PDB entry 6OBZ | X-ray diffraction, 1.73 A resolution | chains A and B

Chain A:
Protein: Heavy chain of FluA-20 Fab
Source organism: Homo sapiens
Notes: antibody fragment or engineered binder
Amino-acid sequence (235 residues; each row starts with the number of its first residue; a row labelled like 35A-35B holds insertion residues (35A, then the next letters in order)):
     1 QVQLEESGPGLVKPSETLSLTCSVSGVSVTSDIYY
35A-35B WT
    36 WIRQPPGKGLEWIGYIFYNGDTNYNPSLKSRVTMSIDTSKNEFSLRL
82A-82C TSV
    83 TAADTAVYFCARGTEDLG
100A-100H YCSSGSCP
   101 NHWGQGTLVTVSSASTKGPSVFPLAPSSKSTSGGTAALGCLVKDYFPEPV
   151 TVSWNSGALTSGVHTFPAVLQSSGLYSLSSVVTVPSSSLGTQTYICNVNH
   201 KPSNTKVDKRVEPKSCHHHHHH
Unresolved in the structure: 128-133, 215-222
Disulfide bonds: Cys-22/Cys-92, Cys-100B/Cys-100G, Cys-140/Cys-196

Chain B:
Protein: Light chain of FluA-20 Fab, Immunoglobulin light chain
Source organism: Homo sapiens
Notes: antibody fragment or engineered binder
Amino-acid sequence (214 residues; row label = number of the first residue in the row):
     1 DIVMTQSPSSLSASIGDRVTITCRPSQNIRSFLNWFQHKPGKAPKLLIYA
    51 ASNLQSGVPSRFSGSGSGTEFTLTIRSLQPEDFATYYCQQSYNTPPTFGQ
   101 GTKVEIKRTVAAPSVFIFPPSDEQLKSGTASVVCLLNNFYPREAKVQWKV
   151 DNALQSGNSQESVTEQDSKDSTYSLSSTLTLSKADYEKHKVYACEVTHQG
   201 LSSPVTKSFNRGEC
Unresolved in the structure: 214
Disulfide bonds: Cys-23/Cys-88, Cys-134/Cys-194
From the paper describing this entry:
  - mutagenesis - N53A: decreased binding to H5 A/Indonesia/5/2005 HA

How chain A and chain B interact:
Pairs across the interface - 64 pairs, chain A then chain B:
  Gln-39(A) / Tyr-87(B)  hydrogen bond
  Gly-44(A) / Gln-100(B)
  Leu-45(A) / Tyr-87(B)  hydrophobic
  Leu-45(A) / Phe-98(B)  hydrophobic
  Trp-47(A) / Pro-95(B)  hydrophobic
  Trp-47(A) / Pro-96(B)
  Asn-58(A) / Thr-94(B)
  Asn-60(A) / Pro-95(B)
  Pro-61(A) / Pro-95(B)
  Phe-91(A) / Pro-44(B)
  Leu-99(A) / Phe-32(B)
  Gly-100(A) / Phe-32(B)
  Tyr-100A(A) / Phe-32(B)
  Tyr-100A(A) / Ala-50(B)  hydrophobic
  Tyr-100A(A) / Asn-53(B)
  Cys-100B(A) / Phe-32(B)
  Cys-100B(A) / Ser-91(B)
  Ser-100C(A) / Phe-32(B)
  Ser-100C(A) / Ser-91(B)  hydrogen bond (side chain-backbone)
  Ser-100C(A) / Tyr-92(B)
  Ser-100F(A) / Gln-89(B)  hydrogen bond (backbone-side chain)
  Ser-100F(A) / Ser-91(B)
  Ser-100F(A) / Thr-94(B)
  Ser-100F(A) / Pro-96(B)
  Cys-100G(A) / Asn-34(B)  hydrogen bond
  Cys-100G(A) / Ser-91(B)
  Pro-100H(A) / Phe-36(B)
  Asn-101(A) / Leu-46(B)
  Asn-101(A) / Gln-55(B)
  Trp-103(A) / Phe-36(B)
  Trp-103(A) / Ala-43(B)
  Trp-103(A) / Pro-44(B)  hydrophobic
  Trp-103(A) / Phe-98(B)  hydrophobic
  Gly-104(A) / Ala-43(B)
  Gln-105(A) / Ala-43(B)
  Phe-122(A) / Ser-121(B)
  Phe-122(A) / Gln-124(B)
  Pro-123(A) / Ser-121(B)
  Pro-123(A) / Glu-123(B)
  Leu-124(A) / Phe-118(B)  hydrophobic
  Leu-124(A) / Val-133(B)  hydrophobic
  Ala-125(A) / Phe-118(B)
  Ala-137(A) / Phe-116(B)  hydrophobic
  Ala-137(A) / Phe-118(B)
  Leu-141(A) / Ser-131(B)
  Lys-143(A) / Gln-124(B)
  Lys-143(A) / Ser-131(B)
  His-164(A) / Asn-137(B)  hydrogen bond
  His-164(A) / Asn-138(B)  hydrogen bond
  His-164(A) / Ser-174(B)  hydrogen bond
  Phe-166(A) / Leu-135(B)  hydrophobic
  Phe-166(A) / Ser-162(B)
  Phe-166(A) / Thr-164(B)
  Phe-166(A) / Ser-174(B)
  Phe-166(A) / Leu-175(B)
  Phe-166(A) / Ser-176(B)
  Pro-167(A) / Ser-162(B)  hydrogen bond (backbone-side chain)
  Pro-167(A) / Val-163(B)
  Val-169(A) / Glu-161(B)
  Val-169(A) / Ser-162(B)
  Leu-170(A) / Gln-160(B)  hydrogen bond (backbone-side chain)
  Gln-171(A) / Gln-160(B)
  Thr-183(A) / Asn-137(B)
  Lys-209(A) / Glu-123(B)
Other interface residues (no listed pair), chain A (42 interface residues in all): Ile-37, His-102, Thr-135, Ala-136, Leu-138, Ser-179, Val-181
Other interface residues (no listed pair), chain B (42 interface residues in all): His-38, Gly-41, Lys-42, Tyr-49, Thr-129, Thr-180

In short:
The chain A/chain B interface involves 42 residues from each chain, with 9 hydrogen bonds. Polar contacts
include Gln-39(A)/Tyr-87(B), Cys-100G(A)/Asn-34(B) and Ser-100F(A)/Gln-89(B). The paper reports that N53A of
chain B reduces binding to H5 A/Indonesia/5/2005 HA.
Here chain A is Heavy chain of FluA-20 Fab and chain B is Light chain of FluA-20 Fab, Immunoglobulin light
chain, both from Homo sapiens. Entry 6OBZ (Crystal structure of FluA-20 Fab) was determined by X-ray
diffraction (same publication as 6OCB and 6OC3).
